PDB entry 8VTK | X-ray diffraction, 3.07 A resolution | chains H and M of the 3 polymer chains in the assembly

# Chain H
Name: Reaction center protein H chain
Organism: Cereibacter sphaeroides
UniProt: P0C0Y7 (RCEH_RHOSH); residues 11-250 here = UniProt positions 11-250
Amino-acid sequence (240 residues; each row starts with the number of its first residue):
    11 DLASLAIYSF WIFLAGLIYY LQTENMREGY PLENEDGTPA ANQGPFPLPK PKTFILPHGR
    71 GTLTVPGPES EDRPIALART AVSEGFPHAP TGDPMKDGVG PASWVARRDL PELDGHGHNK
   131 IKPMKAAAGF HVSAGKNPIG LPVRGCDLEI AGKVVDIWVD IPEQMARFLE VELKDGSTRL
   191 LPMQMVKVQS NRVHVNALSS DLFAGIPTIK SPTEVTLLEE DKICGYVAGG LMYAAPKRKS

# Chain M
Name: Reaction center protein M chain
Organism: Cereibacter sphaeroides
UniProt: P0C0Y9 (RCEM_CERSP); residues 2-302 here correspond to UniProt positions 3-303 (UniProt number = residue number + 1)
Amino-acid sequence (301 residues; each row starts with the number of its first residue):
     2 EYQNIFSQVQ VRGPADLGMT EDVNLANRSG VGPFSTLLGW FGNAQLGPIY LGSLGVLSLF
    62 SGLMWFFTIG IWFWYQAGWN PAVFLRDLFF FSLEPPAPEY GLSFAAPLKE GGLWLIASFF
   122 MFVAVWSWWG RTYLRAQALG MGKHTAWAFL SAIWLWMVLG FIRPILMGSW SEAVPYGIFS
   182 HLDWTNNFSL VHGNLFYNPF HGLSIAFLXG SALLFAMHGA TILAVSRFGG ERELEQIADR
   242 GTAAERAALF VRWTMGFNAT MEGIHRWAIW MAVLVTLTGG IGILLSGTVV DNWYVWGQNH
   302 G
Modified positions: 2L5 (2-chloro-L-phenylalanine) at position 210
Differences from the reference sequence: conflict 2L5_210 (Tyr211 in P0C0Y9), V252 (Trp253 in P0C0Y9)
Ligand contacts:
  - bacteriochlorophyll a (BCL), molecule 1: W66, M122, V126, F150, A153, I154, L156, W157, L160, W185, T186, N187, F189, S190, N195, L196, F197, H202, S205, I206, L209, 2L5_210, V276, T277, G280, G281, I284
  - bacteriochlorophyll a (BCL), molecule 2: M122, W157, L160, V175, I179, H182, L183, W185, T186
  - bacteriochlorophyll a (BCL), molecule 3: T186, L209, 2L5_210
  - bacteriochlorophyll a (BCL), molecule 4: F197, G203, I206, A207, 2L5_210, G211, L214
  - bacteriopheophytin a (BPH), molecule 1: S59, L60, G63, L64, F67, A125, V126, W129, T133, T146, A149, F150, A153, A273, V274, T277
  - bacteriopheophytin a (BPH), molecule 2: 2L5_210, A213, L214, A217, M218, T255, M256
  - spheroidene (SPO): W66, F67, F68, I70, G71, I72, F74, W75, F85, L89, F105, W115, L116, S119, F120, M122, F123, W157, M158, L160, G161, F162, W171, V175, P176, Y177, G178, I179, H182
UniProt features mapped onto this chain:
  - binding site ((7R,8Z)-bacteriochlorophyll b): H182, H202
  - binding site (Fe cation): H219, E234, H266

# How chain H and chain M interact
Contacting residue pairs - 104 pairs, chain H then chain M:
  D11(H) with W297(M), hydrogen bond
  L12(H) with L286(M), hydrophobic; V290(M), hydrophobic
  A13(H) with L286(M), hydrophobic; V291(M), hydrophobic; W297(M)
  S14(H) with W297(M); G302(M)
  A16(H) with F201(M), hydrophobic; L286(M), hydrophobic
  I17(H) with P200(M), hydrophobic; F201(M), hydrophobic
  F20(H) with L204(M), hydrophobic; T279(M)
  W21(H) with L204(M), hydrophobic
  L27(H) with W271(M); L275(M), hydrophobic
  Y30(H) with R267(M), hydrogen bond
  L31(H) with R267(M); W268(M)
  Q32(H) with W268(M)
  E34(H) with T261(M)
  N35(H) with N259(M); A260(M); T261(M), hydrogen bond (side chain-backbone); G264(M), hydrogen bond (side chain-backbone); I265(M), hydrogen bond (side chain-backbone); W268(M)
  E38(H) with R241(M), salt bridge; T261(M)
  Y40(H) with N259(M), hydrogen bond
  K62(H) with E263(M), salt bridge
  F64(H) with I238(M), hydrophobic; E263(M)
  L66(H) with A239(M), hydrophobic
  L73(H) with I238(M); A239(M)
  E79(H) with R241(M), salt bridge
  P111(H) with R247(M), hydrogen bond (backbone-side chain)
  S113(H) with T243(M); R247(M), hydrogen bond (backbone-side chain)
  V115(H) with R241(M); G242(M); T243(M); E246(M)
  R117(H) with E236(M); D240(M), hydrogen bond (side chain-backbone); R241(M); G242(M)
  R118(H) with E236(M), salt bridge; A239(M); D240(M), salt bridge
  E122(H) with R233(M), salt bridge; E236(M)
  G125(H) with M20(M)
  H126(H) with M20(M)
  A138(H) with P15(M)
  G139(H) with R13(M); G14(M)
  F140(H) with R13(M); G14(M)
  H141(H) with Q11(M); V12(M); R13(M), hydrogen bond (backbone-backbone)
  V142(H) with V10(M), hydrophobic; Q11(M)
  S143(H) with Q11(M), hydrogen bond (backbone-backbone); R13(M)
  A144(H) with V10(M); Q11(M), hydrogen bond (backbone-backbone); T37(M); W41(M), hydrophobic
  G145(H) with Q9(M); W41(M)
  K146(H) with V10(M)
  P148(H) with V10(M), hydrophobic
  P172(H) with D17(M)
  E173(H) with N44(M)
  Q174(H) with V12(M); R13(M); G14(M), hydrogen bond (side chain-backbone); P15(M), hydrogen bond (side chain-backbone)
  M175(H) with V12(M), hydrophobic; E232(M)
  R177(H) with E232(M), salt bridge; R233(M)
  M193(H) with Q9(M)
  Q194(H) with Y3(M); N5(M); S227(M), hydrogen bond (side chain-backbone); R228(M); E232(M)
  M195(H) with R228(M), hydrogen bond
  V196(H) with Y3(M); Q9(M), hydrogen bond (backbone-side chain)
  K197(H) with Q9(M)
  V198(H) with Q9(M), hydrogen bond (backbone-side chain)
  L227(H) with D240(M)
  E230(H) with R233(M), salt bridge
  D231(H) with G242(M); T243(M), hydrogen bond (side chain-backbone)
  C234(H) with R228(M), hydrogen bond (side chain-backbone)
  A238(H) with F229(M), hydrophobic
  L241(H) with R228(M)
Interface residues without a listed pair, chain H (71 interface residues in all): F23, L24, M36, R37, G39, L42, G110, A112, K130, I131, M134, V169, A176, P192, G235
Interface residues without a listed pair, chain M (53 interface residues in all): F35, F208, Q237, R253, F258, W294

# Overview
71 residues of chain H face 53 of chain M across their interface; the contacts include 20 hydrogen bonds and 8
salt bridges. Polar pairs include E38(H)-R241(M), K62(H)-E263(M) and E79(H)-R241(M). Bound to chain M:
bacteriopheophytin a, 4 copies of bacteriochlorophyll a and spheroidene.
Chain H is Reaction center protein H chain and chain M is Reaction center protein M chain, both from
Cereibacter sphaeroides; the structure, Crystal structure of R.sphaeroides Photosynthetic Reaction Center
variant Y(M210)2-chlorophenylalanine, was determined by X-ray diffraction, deposited together with 8VTJ, 8VTL,
8VTM, 8VTN and 8VTO.
